PDB entry 5MU0 | X-ray diffraction, 2.70 A resolution | chains A and Q of the 3 polymer chains in the assembly

Chain A:
Name: heavy chain of ACC1 antibody Fab fragment
Source organism: Mus musculus
Notes: antibody fragment or engineered binder
Chain sequence (218 residues; numbered 1 to 218; the number before each row is that of its first residue):
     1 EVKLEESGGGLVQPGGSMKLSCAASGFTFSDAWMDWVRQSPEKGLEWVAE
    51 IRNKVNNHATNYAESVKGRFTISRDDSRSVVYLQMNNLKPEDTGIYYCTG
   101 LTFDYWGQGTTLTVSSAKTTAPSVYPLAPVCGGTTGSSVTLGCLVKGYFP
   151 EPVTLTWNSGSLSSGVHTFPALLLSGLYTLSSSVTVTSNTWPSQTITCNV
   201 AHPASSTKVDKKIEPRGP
Disordered / not traced: 132-134, 218
Disulfide bonds: Cys22-Cys98, Cys143-Cys198

Chain Q:
Name: IA03 peptide containing the citrullinated C1 epitope of collagen type II, Collagen alpha-1(II) chain
UniProtKB: P28481 (CO2A1_MOUSE); residues 3-17 here correspond to UniProt positions 557-571 (UniProt number = residue number + 554)
Chain sequence (18 residues; row label = number of the first residue in the row):
     1 GPPGARGLTGRPGDAGPP
Disordered / not traced: 1-2, 14-18
Modified residues: Pro3, Pro12, Pro18 (4-hydroxyproline; HYP); Arg11 (citrulline; CIR)

Chain A / chain Q interface:
Residue-residue contacts - 18 pairs, chain A then chain Q:
  Asp31(A) - Ala5(Q)
  Ala32(A) - Ala5(Q)
  Trp33(A) - Ala5(Q)  hydrogen bond (backbone-backbone)
  Trp33(A) - Arg6(Q)
  Arg52(A) - Arg11(Q)
  Asn53(A) - Ala5(Q)
  Leu101(A) - Gly4(Q)
  Leu101(A) - Ala5(Q)
  Leu101(A) - Arg6(Q)
  Leu101(A) - Gly7(Q)
  Leu101(A) - Thr9(Q)  hydrogen bond (backbone-side chain)
  Thr102(A) - Arg6(Q)  hydrogen bond (side chain-backbone)
  Thr102(A) - Thr9(Q)
  Thr102(A) - Gly10(Q)
  Phe103(A) - Thr9(Q)  hydrogen bond (backbone-side chain)
  Asp104(A) - Gly7(Q)
  Asp104(A) - Leu8(Q)  hydrogen bond (side chain-backbone)
  Asp104(A) - Thr9(Q)  hydrogen bond
Also at the interface, not in a pair above, chain Q (9 interface residues in all): Pro3
The authors on this interface:
  - epitope / paratope residues, chain A: Arg52(A), Leu101(A)

In short:
The chain A/chain Q interface involves 9 residues from each chain, with 6 hydrogen bonds. Among the polar
pairs are Leu101(A)-Thr9(Q), Thr102(A)-Arg6(Q) and Phe103(A)-Thr9(Q). From the paper: epitope/paratope
residues Arg52(A) and Leu101(A).
Chain A is heavy chain of ACC1 antibody Fab fragment (Mus musculus) and chain Q is IA03 peptide containing the
citrullinated C1 epitope of collagen type II, Collagen alpha-1(II) chain; the structure, ACC1 Fab fragment in
complex with citrullinated C1 epitope of CII (IA03), was determined by X-ray diffraction (same publication as
5MU2, 5MUB, 5MV3 and 5MV4).
